Entry 8P0X (electron microscopy, 7.50 A resolution (low resolution: residue-level contacts below are approximate; hydrogen-bond / salt-bridge calls are withheld)); this record covers chains O and P of the 5 polymer chains in the assembly.

Chain O:
Name: VPS35 endosomal protein-sorting factor-like
Source organism: Homo sapiens
Reference sequence: Q7Z3J2 (VP35L_HUMAN); numbering as in UniProt (aligned over 1-963)
Sequence (963 residues; row label = number of the first residue in the row):
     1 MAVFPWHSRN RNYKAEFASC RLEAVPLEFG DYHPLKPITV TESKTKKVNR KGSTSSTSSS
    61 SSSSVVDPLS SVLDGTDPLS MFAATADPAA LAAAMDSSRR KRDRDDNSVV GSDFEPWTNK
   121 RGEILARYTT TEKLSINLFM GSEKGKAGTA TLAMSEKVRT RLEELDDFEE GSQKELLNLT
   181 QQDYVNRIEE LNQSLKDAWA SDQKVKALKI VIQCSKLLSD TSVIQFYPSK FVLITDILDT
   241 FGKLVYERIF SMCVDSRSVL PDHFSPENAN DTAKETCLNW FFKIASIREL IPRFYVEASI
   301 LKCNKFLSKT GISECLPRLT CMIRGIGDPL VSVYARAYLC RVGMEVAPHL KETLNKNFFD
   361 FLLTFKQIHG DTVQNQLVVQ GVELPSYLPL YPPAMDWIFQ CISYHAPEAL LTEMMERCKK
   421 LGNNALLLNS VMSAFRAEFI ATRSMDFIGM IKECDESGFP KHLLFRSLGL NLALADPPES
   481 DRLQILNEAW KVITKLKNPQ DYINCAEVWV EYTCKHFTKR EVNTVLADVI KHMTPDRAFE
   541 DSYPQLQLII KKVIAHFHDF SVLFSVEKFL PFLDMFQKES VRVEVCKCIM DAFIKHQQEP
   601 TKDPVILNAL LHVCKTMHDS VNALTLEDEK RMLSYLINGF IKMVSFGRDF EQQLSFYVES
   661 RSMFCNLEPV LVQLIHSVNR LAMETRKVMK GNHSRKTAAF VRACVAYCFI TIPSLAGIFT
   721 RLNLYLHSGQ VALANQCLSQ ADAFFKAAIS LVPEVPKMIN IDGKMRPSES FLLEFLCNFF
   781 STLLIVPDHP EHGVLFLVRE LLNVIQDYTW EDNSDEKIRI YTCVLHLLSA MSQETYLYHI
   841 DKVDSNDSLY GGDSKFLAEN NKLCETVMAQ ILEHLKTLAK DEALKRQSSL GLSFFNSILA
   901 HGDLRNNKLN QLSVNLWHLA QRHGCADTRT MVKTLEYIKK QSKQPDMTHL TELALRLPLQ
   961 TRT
Disordered / not traced: 38-109
Swiss-Prot annotation at these positions:
  - modified residue: Ser-265 (Phosphoserine)
From the paper describing this entry:
  - post-translational modification sites: Ser-70, Ser-71, Thr-76, Ser-80
  - disease-associated variants - A830T: unchanged binding to Vacuolar protein sorting-associated protein 26C (chain P)
  - disease-associated variants - A830T: decreased binding to WASH complex
  - disease-associated variants - A830T: decreased binding to rest of the Commander complex

Chain P:
Name: Vacuolar protein sorting-associated protein 26C
Source organism: Homo sapiens
Reference sequence: O14972 (VP26C_HUMAN); residues 1-297 here = UniProt positions 1-297
Sequence (297 residues; each row starts with the number of its first residue):
     1 MGTALDIKIK RANKVYHAGE VLSGVVVISS KDSVQHQGVS LTMEGTVNLQ LSAKSVGVFE
    61 AFYNSVKPIQ IINSTIEMVK PGKFPSGKTE IPFEFPLHLK GNKVLYETYH GVFVNIQYTL
   121 RCDMKRSLLA KDLTKTCEFI VHSAPQKGKF TPSPVDFTIT PETLQNVKER ALLPKFLLRG
   181 HLNSTNCVIT QPLTGELVVE SSEAAIRSVE LQLVRVETCG CAEGYARDAT EIQNIQIADG
   241 DVCRGLSVPI YMVFPRLFTC PTLETTNFKV EFEVNIVVLL HPDHLITENF PLKLCRI

Chain O / chain P interface:
Contacting residue pairs (21; chain O residue first):
  Ser-155(O) / His-110(P)
  Ser-286(O) / Asn-234(P)
  Ile-287(O) / Asn-234(P)
  Arg-288(O) / Asn-234(P)
  Arg-288(O) / Ile-235(P)
  Arg-288(O) / Gln-236(P)
  Glu-289(O) / Gln-236(P)
  Leu-290(O) / Gln-236(P)
  Cys-321(O) / Pro-249(P)
  Met-322(O) / Pro-249(P)
  Arg-324(O) / Ser-247(P)
  Gly-325(O) / Ile-237(P)
  Gly-325(O) / Ala-238(P)
  Gly-325(O) / Asp-239(P)
  Ile-326(O) / Asp-239(P)
  Gly-327(O) / Asp-239(P)
  Gly-327(O) / Gly-240(P)
  Gly-327(O) / Asp-241(P)
  Asp-328(O) / Asp-239(P)
  Asp-328(O) / Gly-240(P)
  Gln-367(O) / Cys-243(P)
Other interface residues (no listed pair), chain O (15 interface residues in all): Thr-372

Summary:
15 residues of chain O face 12 of chain P across their interface. From the paper: A830T of chain O reduces
binding to WASH complex; modification sites Ser-70(O), Ser-71(O) and Thr-76(O) among others.
Chain O is VPS35 endosomal protein-sorting factor-like and chain P is Vacuolar protein sorting-associated
protein 26C, both from Homo sapiens; the structure, Structure of the human Commander complex Retriever
Subcomplex, was determined by electron microscopy together with 8P0V and 8P0W from the same study.
